Entry 1L1M (solution NMR); this record covers chains C and A of the 4 polymer chains in the assembly.

== Chain C ==
Molecule: 23-nt DNA strand
Sequence (23 nucleotides; row label = number of the first residue in the row):
     1 GAATTGTGAG CGGATAACAA TTT

== Chain A ==
Protein: Lactose operon repressor
Source organism: Escherichia coli
Notes: fragment: N-terminal DNA-binding domain, Residues 1-62
UniProtKB: P03023 (LACI_ECOLI); numbering as in UniProt (aligned over 1-62)
Chain sequence (62 residues; row label = number of the first residue in the row):
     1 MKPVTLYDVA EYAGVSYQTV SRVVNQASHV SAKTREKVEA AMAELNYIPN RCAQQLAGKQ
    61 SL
Sequence notes: engineered mutation Cys52 (Val in P03023)
UniProt features mapped onto this chain:
  - DNA-binding region: Leu6 to Asn25 (H-T-H motif)
Reported in the primary citation:
  - binding site for the 23-nt DNA strand (chain C): Leu6, Ser16, Tyr17, Gln18, Thr19, Ser21, Arg22, Asn25, His29, Val30, Ser31, Thr34, Tyr47, Asn50, Ala53, Gln54, Leu56, Ala57
  - binding site for the 23-nt DNA strand: Leu6, Tyr7, Gln18, Arg22, His29
  - specificity-determining residues: Tyr7, Tyr17, Gln18
  - contacts within the chain: Asn25-Gln54

== How chain C and chain A interact ==
Residue-residue contacts (25):
  DT4(C) with His29(A), phosphate contact; Val30(A), phosphate contact; Ser31(A), phosphate contact
  DT5(C) with Thr19(A), sugar contact; Arg22(A), base contact; His29(A), base contact; Ser31(A), phosphate contact; Thr34(A), phosphate contact
  DG6(C) with Gly14(A), phosphate contact; Val15(A), phosphate contact; Ser16(A), phosphate contact; Thr19(A), phosphate contact; Arg22(A), base contact
  DT7(C) with Ser16(A), base contact; Tyr17(A), base contact; Gln18(A), base contact
  DG8(C) with Tyr17(A), base contact
  DA9(C) with Tyr17(A), base contact
  DG10(C) with Ala57(A), base contact
  DC11(C) with Leu56(A), base contact; Ala57(A), base contact; Lys59(A), phosphate contact
  DG12(C) with Leu56(A), sugar contact; Lys59(A), phosphate contact; Gln60(A), phosphate contact
Other interface residues (no listed pair), chain C (10 interface residues in all): DA3
Other interface residues (no listed pair), chain A (16 interface residues in all): Ser28

== In short ==
10 residues of chain C face 16 of chain A across their interface. From the paper: a binding site for the 23-nt
DNA strand (chain C) at Leu6(A), Ser16(A) and Tyr17(A) among others; a binding site for the 23-nt DNA strand
at Leu6(A), Tyr7(A) and Gln18(A) among others.
Chain C is a 23-nt DNA strand and chain A is Lactose operon repressor (Escherichia coli); the structure,
Solution structure of a dimer of lac repressor DNA-binding domain complexed to its natural operator O1, was
determined by solution NMR.
